PDB entry 7WAN | X-ray diffraction, 2.28 A resolution | chain A

== Chain A ==
Protein: Haloalkane dehalogenase
Organism: Rhodococcus sp
Notes: EC 3.8.1.5
UniProtKB: P0A3G3 (DHAA_RHOSO); residues 1-292 here correspond to UniProt positions 2-293 (UniProt number = residue number + 1)
Sequence (299 residues; row label = number of the first residue in the row; numbers below 1 keep their minus sign (Ser-2 is residue -2)):
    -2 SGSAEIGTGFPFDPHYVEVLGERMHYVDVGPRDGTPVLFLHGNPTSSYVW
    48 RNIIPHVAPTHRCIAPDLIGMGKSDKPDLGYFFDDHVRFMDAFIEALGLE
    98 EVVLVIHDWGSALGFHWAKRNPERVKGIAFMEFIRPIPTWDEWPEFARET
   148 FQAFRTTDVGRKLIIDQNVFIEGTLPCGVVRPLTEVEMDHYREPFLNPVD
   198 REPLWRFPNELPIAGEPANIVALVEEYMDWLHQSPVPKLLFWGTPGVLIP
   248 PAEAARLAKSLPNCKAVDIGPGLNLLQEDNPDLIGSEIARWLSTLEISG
Unresolved in the structure: -2 to 2, 293-296
Differences from the reference sequence: expression tag (-2 to 0, 293-296); engineered mutation Ala1 (Ser2 in P0A3G3), Val46 (Leu47 in P0A3G3), Thr57 (Ser58 in P0A3G3), Gly77 (Asp78 in P0A3G3), Phe86 (Tyr87 in P0A3G3), Met87 (Leu88 in P0A3G3), Phe127 (Cys128 in P0A3G3), Thr154 (Ala155 in P0A3G3), Lys159 (Glu160 in P0A3G3), Val166 (Ala167 in P0A3G3), Thr171 (Ala172 in P0A3G3), Cys174 (Lys175 in P0A3G3), Gly175 (Cys176 in P0A3G3), Asn194 (Lys195 in P0A3G3), Glu223 (Ala224 in P0A3G3), Asp226 (Asn227 in P0A3G3), Lys256 (Glu257 in P0A3G3), Ala263 (Thr264 in P0A3G3), Asn271 (His272 in P0A3G3), Leu272 (Tyr273 in P0A3G3), Ser290 (Pro291 in P0A3G3), Thr291 (Ala292 in P0A3G3)
Small-molecule neighbours: UL2 (8MS; (R)-[4-(2-azanylhydrazinyl)phenyl]-[2-[2-(2-hexoxyethoxy)ethoxy]ethylamino]methanol): Asn40, Asp105, Trp106, Ile131, Phe143, Ala144, Phe148, Thr171, Pro173, Cys174, Gly175, Val176, Val177, Arg178, Pro179, Leu208, Val244, Leu245, Leu270, Asn271
UniProt features mapped onto this chain:
  - active site: Asp105 (Nucleophile), Glu129 (Proton donor)

== In short ==
Bound to chain A: UL2. Curated annotation (UniProt) lists active-site residues Asp105 and Glu129.
Chain A is Haloalkane dehalogenase (Rhodococcus sp); the structure, Crystal structure of HaloTag complexed
with UL2, was determined by X-ray diffraction (same publication as 7WAM).
